Entry 5KOP (X-ray diffraction, 2.10 A resolution); this record covers chains A and B.

Chain A (and B):
Protein: Galactoside 2-alpha-L-fucosyltransferase
From: Arabidopsis thaliana
Notes: EC 2.4.1.69; chain B of this document is another copy of the same molecule, construct and numbering; everything in this record applies to it too
UniProtKB: Q9SWH5 (FUT1_ARATH); residue numbers follow UniProt; this construct covers 69-558
Amino-acid sequence (521 residues; row label = number of the first residue in the row):
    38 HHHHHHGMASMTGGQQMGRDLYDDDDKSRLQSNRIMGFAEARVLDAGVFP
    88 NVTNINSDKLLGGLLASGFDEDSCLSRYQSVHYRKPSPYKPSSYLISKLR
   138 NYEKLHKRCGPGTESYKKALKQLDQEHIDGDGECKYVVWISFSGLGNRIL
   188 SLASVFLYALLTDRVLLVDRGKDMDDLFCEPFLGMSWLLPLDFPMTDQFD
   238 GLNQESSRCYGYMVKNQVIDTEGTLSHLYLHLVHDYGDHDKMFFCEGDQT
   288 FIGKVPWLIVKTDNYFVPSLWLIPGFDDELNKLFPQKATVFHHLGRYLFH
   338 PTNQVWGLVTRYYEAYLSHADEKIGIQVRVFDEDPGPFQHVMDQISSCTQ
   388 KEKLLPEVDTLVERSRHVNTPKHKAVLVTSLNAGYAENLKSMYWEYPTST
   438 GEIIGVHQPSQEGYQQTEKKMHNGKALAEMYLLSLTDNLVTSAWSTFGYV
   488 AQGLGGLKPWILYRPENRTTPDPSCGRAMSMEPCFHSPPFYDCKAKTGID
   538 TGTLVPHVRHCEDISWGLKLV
Unresolved in the structure: 38-79, 257-260, 399-406, 450-457 (chain B: 38-94, 163-167, 257-259, 404-406, 450-457)
Differences from the reference sequence: expression tag (38-68)
Disulfides: Cys-111/Cys-216, Cys-146/Cys-171, Cys-282/Cys-530, Cys-385/Cys-512, Cys-521/Cys-548

How chain A and chain B interact:
Residue-residue contacts - 55 pairs, chain A then chain B:
  Leu-345(A) / Trp-431(B)  hydrogen bond (backbone-side chain)
  Leu-345(A) / Glu-432(B)
  Arg-348(A) / Tyr-430(B)
  Arg-348(A) / Trp-431(B)  hydrogen bond (side chain-backbone)
  Arg-348(A) / Glu-432(B)  hydrogen bond (side chain-backbone)
  Arg-348(A) / Tyr-433(B)
  Arg-348(A) / Pro-434(B)
  Tyr-349(A) / Lys-427(B)
  Tyr-349(A) / Trp-431(B)
  Glu-351(A) / Ile-440(B)
  Ala-352(A) / His-410(B)  hydrogen bond (backbone-side chain)
  Ala-352(A) / Ile-440(B)  hydrophobic
  Ala-352(A) / Ile-441(B)
  Tyr-353(A) / Lys-427(B)
  Tyr-353(A) / Gly-442(B)
  Tyr-353(A) / Val-443(B)  hydrogen bond (side chain-backbone)
  Tyr-353(A) / His-444(B)
  His-356(A) / His-356(B)
  His-410(A) / Ala-352(B)
  His-410(A) / His-356(B)
  Glu-424(A) / Gln-448(B)
  Lys-427(A) / Tyr-349(B)
  Lys-427(A) / Tyr-353(B)
  Lys-427(A) / Gln-445(B)  hydrogen bond (side chain-backbone)
  Lys-427(A) / Pro-446(B)
  Tyr-430(A) / Arg-348(B)
  Trp-431(A) / Leu-345(B)  hydrogen bond (side chain-backbone)
  Trp-431(A) / Arg-348(B)  hydrogen bond (backbone-side chain)
  Trp-431(A) / Tyr-349(B)
  Trp-431(A) / Pro-446(B)
  Trp-431(A) / Lys-462(B)
  Trp-431(A) / Glu-466(B)
  Glu-432(A) / Leu-345(B)
  Glu-432(A) / Arg-348(B)  hydrogen bond (backbone-side chain)
  Glu-432(A) / Met-458(B)
  Glu-432(A) / Lys-462(B)  salt bridge
  Tyr-433(A) / Arg-348(B)
  Tyr-433(A) / Met-458(B)  hydrophobic
  Pro-434(A) / Arg-348(B)
  Ile-440(A) / Glu-351(B)
  Ile-440(A) / Ala-352(B)  hydrophobic
  Ile-441(A) / Ala-352(B)
  Gly-442(A) / Ala-352(B)
  Gly-442(A) / Tyr-353(B)
  Val-443(A) / Tyr-353(B)  hydrogen bond (backbone-side chain)
  His-444(A) / Tyr-353(B)
  Gln-445(A) / Lys-427(B)  hydrogen bond (backbone-side chain)
  Pro-446(A) / Lys-427(B)
  Pro-446(A) / Trp-431(B)  hydrophobic
  Ser-447(A) / Trp-431(B)
  Gln-448(A) / Glu-424(B)  hydrogen bond
  Met-458(A) / Glu-432(B)
  Lys-462(A) / Trp-431(B)
  Lys-462(A) / Glu-432(B)  salt bridge
  Glu-466(A) / Trp-431(B)
Interface residues without a listed pair, chain B (27 interface residues in all): Ser-447

Summary:
The chain A/chain B interface involves 27 residues from each chain, with 12 hydrogen bonds and 2 salt bridges.
Among the polar pairs are Glu-432(A)/Lys-462(B), Leu-345(A)/Trp-431(B) and Arg-348(A)/Trp-431(B).
Both chains are Galactoside 2-alpha-L-fucosyltransferase (Arabidopsis thaliana). Entry 5KOP (Arabidopsis
thaliana fucosyltransferase 1 (FUT1) in its apo-form) was determined by X-ray diffraction together with 5KOR
from the same study.
